PDB entry 3S3C | X-ray diffraction, 4.00 A resolution | chains B and C of the 3 polymer chains in the assembly

Chain B:
Name: Cytochrome c oxidase subunit 2
Source organism: Thermus thermophilus
Notes: EC 1.9.3.1
UniProt: Q5SJ80 (COX2_THET8); residue numbers follow UniProt; this construct covers 3-168
Chain sequence (166 residues; each row starts with the number of its first residue):
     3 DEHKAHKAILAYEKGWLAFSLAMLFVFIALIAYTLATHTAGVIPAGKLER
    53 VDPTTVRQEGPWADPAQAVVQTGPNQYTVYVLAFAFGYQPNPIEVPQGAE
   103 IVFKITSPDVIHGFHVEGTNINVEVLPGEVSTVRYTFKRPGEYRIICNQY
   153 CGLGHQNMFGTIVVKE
Curated features (UniProtKB/Swiss-Prot):
  - binding site (Cu cation): H114, C149, C153, H157
Metal / ion sites: dinuclear copper ion: H114, C149, C153, H157, M160

Chain C:
Name: Cytochrome c oxidase polypeptide 2A
Source organism: Thermus thermophilus
Notes: EC 1.9.3.1
UniProt: P82543 (COXA_THET8); residue numbers follow UniProt; this construct covers 2-34
Chain sequence (33 residues; row label = number of the first residue in the row):
     2 EEKPKGALAVILVLTLTILVFWLGVYAVFFARG

How chain B and chain C interact:
Pairs across the interface (23; chain B residue first):
  K6(B) with E2(C), hydrogen bond (side chain-backbone); E3(C), salt bridge
  W18(B) with I12(C), hydrophobic; T16(C)
  F21(B) with T16(C)
  F29(B) with W23(C)
  L32(B) with W23(C), hydrophobic; Y27(C), hydrogen bond (backbone-side chain)
  Y35(B) with Y27(C); F31(C), hydrophobic
  T36(B) with Y27(C); F30(C); F31(C)
  H40(B) with G34(C)
  T41(B) with F30(C); F31(C)
  G120(B) with R33(C)
  T121(B) with R33(C)
  N122(B) with F30(C); R33(C), hydrogen bond (backbone-backbone); G34(C)
  Y137(B) with R33(C); G34(C)
Also at the interface, not in a pair above, chain B (21 interface residues in all): D3, A7, I11, Y14, M25, I33, H117, K140
Also at the interface, not in a pair above, chain C (15 interface residues in all): K4, P5, L9, I19, L20

Overview:
21 residues of chain B face 15 of chain C across their interface, with 3 hydrogen bonds and 1 salt bridge.
Polar pairs include K6(B)-E3(C), K6(B)-E2(C) and L32(B)-Y27(C). Curated annotation (UniProt) lists 4 Cu
cation-binding residues on chain B.
Here chain B is Cytochrome c oxidase subunit 2 and chain C is Cytochrome c oxidase polypeptide 2A, both from
Thermus thermophilus. Entry 3S3C (Structure of Thermus thermophilus cytochrome ba3 oxidase 360s after Xe
depressurization) was determined by X-ray diffraction, deposited together with 3S33, 3S38, 3S39, 3S3A, 3S3B
and 3S3D.
